PDB entry 8DN2 | electron microscopy, 3.90 A resolution | chains A and E of the 5 polymer chains in the assembly

[Chain A]
Protein: Glycine receptor subunit alpha-1
Organism: Homo sapiens
UniProtKB: P23415 (GLRA1_HUMAN); aligned to UniProt positions 29-395 over residues 1-428 (the alignment contains insertions or deletions, so no single offset holds)
Amino-acid sequence (367 residues; row label = number of the first residue in the row; note: 61 numbers in that range are skipped by the numbering (no residue carries them; nothing is unmodelled there)):
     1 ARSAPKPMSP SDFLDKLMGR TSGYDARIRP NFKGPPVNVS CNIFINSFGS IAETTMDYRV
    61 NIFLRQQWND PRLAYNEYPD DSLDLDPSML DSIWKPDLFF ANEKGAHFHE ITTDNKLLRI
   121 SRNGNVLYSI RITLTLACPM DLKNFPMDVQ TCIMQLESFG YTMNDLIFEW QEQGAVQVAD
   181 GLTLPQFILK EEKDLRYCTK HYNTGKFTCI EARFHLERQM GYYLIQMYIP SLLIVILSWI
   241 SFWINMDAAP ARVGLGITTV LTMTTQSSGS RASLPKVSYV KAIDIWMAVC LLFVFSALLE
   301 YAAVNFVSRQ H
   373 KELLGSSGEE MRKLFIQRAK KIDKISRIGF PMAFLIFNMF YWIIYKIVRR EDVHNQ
Not modelled in the structure: 1-7, 373-382, 420-428
Differences from the reference sequence: conflict Gly-377 (Ser406 in P23415), Ser-378 (Lys407 in P23415), Gly-380 (Pro409 in P23415)
Disulfides: Cys-138/Cys-152, Cys-198/Cys-209
Glycans and other covalent adducts: N-acetylglucosamine (NAG) linked to Asn-38
Ligand contacts: glycine (GLY): Ser-158, Phe-159, Tyr-202, Thr-204, Phe-207
UniProt features mapped onto this chain:
  - binding site (glycine): Arg-65, Ser-129, Thr-204
  - binding site (Zn(2+)): Glu-192, Asp-194, His-215
  - binding site (strychnine): Tyr-202 to Phe-207
  - site: Leu-261 (Important for obstruction of the ion pore in the closed conformation)
  - glycosylation: Asn-38 (N-linked (GlcNAc...) asparagine)
What the authors report for this chain:
  - mutagenesis - R65D (EC_50_ 0.8 mM), F207A (EC_50_ 0.8 mM): decreased signaling in response to glycine
  - mutagenesis - R271A: abolished signaling in response to glycine
  - mutagenesis - R271E: unchanged signaling in response to glycine
  - mutagenesis - A251C/A302C: unchanged signaling
  - disease-associated variants - R271L, R271P, R271Q: decreased signaling (citing earlier work)
  - self-association interface (contacts with another copy of this molecule): Arg-271
  - mutagenesis - A251C/V253C: decreased signaling in response to hydrogen peroxide

[Chain E]
Protein: Glycine receptor subunit beta, Green fluorescent protein, Glycine receptor beta
Organism: Homo sapiens
UniProtKB: chimeric construct of P48167, P42212, A0A2K6CAQ3: residues 3-333 from P48167 (GLRB_HUMAN) positions 25-355 (UniProt number = residue number + 22); residues 333-342 from P42212 positions 1-238 (offset varies); residues 342-475 from A0A2K6CAQ3 positions 379-480 (UniProt number = residue number + 5)
Amino-acid sequence (680 residues; numbered 3 to 475 plus 318 insertion-coded residues; 111 numbers in that range are skipped by the numbering (no residue carries them; nothing is unmodelled there); the number before each row is that of its first residue; a row labelled like 333A-333Z holds insertion residues (333A, then the next letters in order)):
     3 KSSKKGKGKK KQYLCPSQQS AEDLARVPAN STSNILNRLL VSYDPRIRPN FKGIPVDVVV
    63 NIFINSFGSI QETTMDYRVN IFLRQKWNDP RLKLPSDFRG SDALTVDPTM YKCLWKPDLF
   123 FANEKSANFH DVTQENILLF IFRDGDVLVS MRLSITLSCP LDLTLFPMDT QRCKMQLESF
   183 GYTTDDLRFI WQSGDPVQLE KIALPQFDIK KEDIEYGNCT KYYKGTGYYT CVEVIFTLRR
   243 QVGFYMMGVY APTLLIVVLS WLSFWINPDA SAARVPLGIF SVLSLASECT TLAAELPKVS
   303 YVKALDVWLI ACLLFGFASL VEYAVVQVML N
333A-333Z GGSSAAAVSKGEELFTGVVPILVELD
334A-334Z GDVNGHKFSVSGEGEGDATYGKLTLK
335A-335Z FICTTGKLPVPWPTLVTTFSYGVQCF
336A-336Z SRYPDHMKQHDFFKSAMPEGYVQERT
337A-337Z IFFKDDGNYKTRAEVKFEGDTLVNRI
338A-338Z ELKGIDFKEDGNILGHKLEYNYNSHN
339A-339Z VYIMADKQKNGIKVNFKIRHNIEDGS
340A-340Z VQLADHYQQNTPIGDGPVLLPDNHYL
341A-341Z STQSALSKDPNEKRDHMVLLEFVTAA
342A-342Z GITHGMDELYKSGSGSGVGETRCKKV
343A-343Z CTSKSDLRSNDFSIVGSLPRDFELSN
344A-344Z YDCYGKPIEVNNGLGKSQAKNNKKPP
345A-345F PAKPVI
   445 PTAAKRIDLY ARALFPFCFL FFNVIYWSIY L
Not modelled in the structure: 3-32, 333A-333Z, 334A-334Z, 335A-335Z, 336A-336Z, 337A-337Z, 338A-338Z, 339A-339Z, 340A-340Z, 341A-341Z, 342A-342Z, 343A-343Z, 344A-344Z, 345A-345F
Differences from the reference sequence: linker (333A-333G, 342L-342M); conflict Val-333H (Met1 in P42212), Gly-342O (Thr380 in A0A2K6CAQ3), Ser-342P (Leu381 in A0A2K6CAQ3), Gly-342Q (Gln382 in A0A2K6CAQ3)
Disulfides: Cys-161/Cys-175, Cys-221/Cys-233
Glycans and other covalent adducts: N-acetylglucosamine (NAG) linked to Asn-220
UniProt features mapped onto this chain:
  - binding site (glycine): Arg-86, Ser-152, Thr-228
  - site: Leu-285 (Important for obstruction of the ion pore in the closed conformation)
  - glycosylation (N-linked (GlcNAc...) asparagine): Asn-32, Asn-220
  - modified residue: Tyr-335U (Z: -2,3-didehydrotyrosine)
  - cross-link: Ser-335T (5-imidazolinone (Ser-Gly))
What the authors report for this chain:
  - mutagenesis - R86T (2-fold), Y231A (2-fold): increased signaling in response to glycine
  - higher-order assembly contacts with a neighbouring Glycine receptor subunit alpha-1: Glu-297

[How chain A and chain E interact]
Residue-residue contacts (66):
  Pro-10(A) with Ile-49(E), hydrophobic; Phe-53(E), hydrophobic
  Ser-11(A) with Ile-49(E)
  Leu-14(A) with Arg-48(E)
  Phe-44(A) with Tyr-225(E), hydrophobic
  Asn-46(A) with Ala-124(E)
  Arg-65(A) with Tyr-225(E); Lys-226(E), hydrogen bond (side chain-backbone)
  Asp-80(A) with Lys-54(E), salt bridge
  Leu-83(A) with Phe-53(E), hydrophobic
  Asp-86(A) with Arg-48(E); Trp-117(E); Tyr-184(E), hydrogen bond
  Ser-88(A) with Arg-48(E)
  His-109(A) with Glu-126(E), salt bridge
  Glu-110(A) with Ala-129(E); Phe-131(E)
  Ile-111(A) with Leu-121(E); Glu-126(E); Ala-129(E), hydrophobic; Asn-130(E); Leu-155(E), hydrophobic
  Thr-112(A) with Leu-121(E), hydrogen bond (side chain-backbone); Phe-131(E)
  Asn-115(A) with Phe-122(E); Phe-182(E)
  Lys-116(A) with Phe-182(E)
  Leu-117(A) with Phe-182(E); Gly-183(E); Thr-228(E); Tyr-231(E)
  Arg-119(A) with Thr-228(E), hydrogen bond (side chain-backbone)
  Ser-129(A) with Phe-182(E)
  Arg-131(A) with Phe-122(E); Ala-124(E), hydrogen bond (side chain-backbone); Glu-126(E)
  Gln-177(A) with Lys-226(E)
  Gln-186(A) with Lys-300(E)
  Gln-219(A) with Ser-302(E), hydrogen bond
  Tyr-222(A) with Lys-300(E), hydrogen bond; Val-301(E); Ser-302(E)
  Gln-226(A) with Cys-291(E); Ala-295(E)
  Leu-233(A) with Leu-315(E), hydrophobic; Phe-319(E)
  Ile-236(A) with Phe-319(E), hydrophobic
  Leu-237(A) with Val-284(E), hydrophobic; Phe-319(E); Leu-322(E), hydrophobic
  Ile-240(A) with Leu-322(E), hydrophobic; Val-323(E), hydrophobic; Ala-326(E), hydrophobic
  Trp-243(A) with Val-330(E)
  Ile-244(A) with Ala-326(E), hydrophobic; Gln-329(E)
  Asn-245(A) with Gln-329(E), hydrogen bond; Asn-333(E), hydrogen bond
  Ala-248(A) with Ser-273(E)
  Ala-251(A) with Ser-273(E); Ala-274(E), hydrophobic; Val-277(E), hydrophobic
  Leu-255(A) with Ile-281(E), hydrophobic
  Thr-258(A) with Ile-281(E); Leu-285(E)
  Thr-262(A) with Leu-285(E)
Interface residues without a listed pair, chain A (51 interface residues in all): Arg-59, Phe-63, Tyr-78, Asp-84, Leu-85, Thr-113, Leu-127, Ile-130, Pro-185, Gly-221, Ile-229, Pro-250, Gly-254, Gln-266
Interface residues without a listed pair, chain E (51 interface residues in all): Asp-46, Pro-47, Met-77, Pro-119, Asp-120, Phe-123, Lys-127, Met-153, Gly-227, Thr-292, Ile-312, Val-327

[Summary]
The chain A/chain E interface involves 51 residues from each chain; the contacts include 9 hydrogen bonds and
2 salt bridges. Polar contacts include Asp-80(A)/Lys-54(E), His-109(A)/Glu-126(E) and Arg-65(A)/Lys-226(E).
Bound to chain A: glycine. From the paper: R271L, R271P and R271Q of chain A reduce signaling; a
self-association interface involving Arg-271(A); 11 substitutions were tested in all.
Chain A is Glycine receptor subunit alpha-1 and chain E is Glycine receptor subunit beta, Green fluorescent
protein, Glycine receptor beta, both from Homo sapiens; the structure, Cryo-EM structure of human Glycine
Receptor alpha1-beta heteromer, glycine-bound state 2(expanded open), was determined by electron microscopy,
deposited together with 8DN3, 8DN4 and 8DN5.
